PDB entry 8JZE | electron microscopy, 2.99 A resolution | chains f and b of the 27 polymer chains in the assembly

Chain f:
Name: Photosystem I PsaF
Chain sequence (184 residues; numbered 72 to 255; the number before each row is that of its first residue):
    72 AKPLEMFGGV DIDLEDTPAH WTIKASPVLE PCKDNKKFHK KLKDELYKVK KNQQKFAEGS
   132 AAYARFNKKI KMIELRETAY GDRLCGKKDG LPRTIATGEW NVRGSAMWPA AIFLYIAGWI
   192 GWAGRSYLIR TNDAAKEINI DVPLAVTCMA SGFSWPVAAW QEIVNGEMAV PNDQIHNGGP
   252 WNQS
Disulfide bonds: C103-C156
Ion coordination: chlorophyll a Mg near T168 (its only coordinating residue here)
Residues lining bound ligands:
  - beta-carotene (BCR), molecule 1: A167, T168, G169, M178, G189, G192, W193, R196, W226, A230, M239
  - beta-carotene (BCR), molecule 2: P180, I183, F184, I187, I191
  - chlorophyll a (CLA), molecule 1: W92, T93, T168, G169, E170, W171, M178
  - chlorophyll a (CLA), molecule 2: A167, W171, M178, A181, L185
  - chlorophyll a (CLA), molecule 3: P180, A181, F184, L185, A188, G189, I191, G192, W226
  - chlorophyll a (CLA), molecule 4: I183, Y186, I187
  - chlorophyll a (CLA), molecule 5: I187, W190, I191, A194, M220, A221
  - chlorophyll a (CLA), molecule 6: W190, A221, F224
  - chlorophyll a (CLA), molecule 7: I191, G192, A194, G195, R196, Y198, L199, A216, M220
  - chlorophyll a (CLA), molecule 8: G195, Y198, L199, E208, I211
  - chlorophyll a (CLA), molecule 9: V217, M220, A221
  - chlorophyll a (CLA), molecule 10: F224, S225, P227, V228, Q232
  - chlorophyll a (CLA), molecule 11: W231, I234, N243

Chain b:
Name: Photosystem I PsaB
Chain sequence (663 residues; each row starts with the number of its first residue):
    35 GRCASSRYLQ VLGSIHDIEC GFGIDNTLSL NLQIFTAHWG HLTIILIWVS SNLYHIASNA
    95 NYSLWVKNPI PSMPIAHNIW DPHFTNSTST PYSHTIITTI LIAYSGIYNQ LYTSGFNTIN
   155 QIYKTTFTFS CLAVISILLA KIHINTHSEL LHKLASHTSQ IPSFFQLLYF LDVAISSVNI
   215 RFNFHTGILV GLFSIGYTGH LLDITIPASR APLIHTSPSY LTFFGGLKSN TSSLYLTDIA
   275 HHHLAIGIIS ILTGHLYSSF RAALGTYIRD ILYTSHLTHS IKSLHLALSL ILASCTPLTS
   335 TTAQHIYSLT PYFYLSYDHI YSTALYVHHS YITSFLAIAS HAHTAITLVR DWVAPLEQES
   395 SSKQIRIHTH KAAIISHLSW VSLWLGFHTL AVYSHNDTCI AFNSPSKQIL IEASNGQLIQ
   455 QASGKALYGT INSINNYNKS FDSFIHPISP GDLYVHHAIA LGLHITVLIL LKGGLEARGS
   515 KLMPDKMEHS FGFSCDGPGR GGTCDISAWD SFYLATFWML NSNAWISFYF HYKHLTPRQF
   575 SESSTYLESW FRDYLWFNST PLIHGYSTLG ANDLSVQSWS FLLTHLAWAS GFMFLISWRG
   635 YWQELIDIIL YIHLKTPILI NLWNGDIYTP LALSIVQARF IGLVHFSTGL ILTYPPFIIG
   695 ATS
Ion coordination: 4Fe-4S cluster Fe: C529, C538 (shared with 2 residues of chain a)
Residues lining bound ligands:
  - beta-carotene (BCR), molecule 1: G74, H75, T77, I78, I171
  - beta-carotene (BCR), molecule 2: I229, I282, I285, L286, H289, L298
  - beta-carotene (BCR), molecule 3: V610, W613, S614, L617, W636, L639, I640, I643
  - beta-carotene (BCR), molecule 4: T650, I652, L653
  - chlorophyll a (CLA), molecule 1: S39, Y42, L43, I640, I643, L644, H647, L653, W657, Y662, P664, L665, L667
  - chlorophyll a (CLA), molecule 2: L43, L617, L620, A621, S624, M627, F628, L667, F674, I675, V678, H679, T682
  - chlorophyll a (CLA), molecule 3: L46, G47, S48, I49, H50, D51, H319, L322, L326, F369, I372, A373, A376, H377, I380, R384, F525, W543, F546, F674, V678, T682, L686
  - chlorophyll a (CLA), molecule 4: I49, H50, I52, Q67, A71, H75, I78
  - chlorophyll a (CLA), molecule 5: H50, I52, I68, A71, H72, H75, L76, I79, L318, H319, A321, L322, I325, L326, C329
  - chlorophyll a (CLA), molecule 6: H50, H75, I78, I79, W82, I366, F369, L370
  - chlorophyll a (CLA), molecule 7: F69, W73, L173, I176, H177, T180, H181, A208, I209
  - chlorophyll a (CLA), molecule 8: F69, H72, W73, L76, A208, I209, S211, I214, R215, F218, H219, I222, L223, V224, F227, L332
  - chlorophyll a (CLA), molecule 9: I78, I81, W82, S84, S85, Y88, H89, N93, H111, N112, W114
  - chlorophyll a (CLA), molecule 10: W82, N86, H89, I90, A110, H111, L135, I136, A137, Y138, S139, I141, V610, Q611, L686
  - chlorophyll a (CLA), molecule 11: W82, N86, Y138, S139, I141, A358, L359, V361, H362, Y365, I366, F369, I685, L686, Y688, P689, I692
  - chlorophyll a (CLA), molecule 12: W82, N86, S139, G140, I141, Q144, L332, T333, T336, I340, Y346, L359, H362, H363, I366, L370
  - chlorophyll a (CLA), molecule 13: H111, N112, I113, W114, D115, P116, H117, F118, L135, S609, V610, W613
  - chlorophyll a (CLA), molecule 14: Q144, T147, S148, L223, V224, F227, S228, Y231, L268, I273, H276, H277, I280, L332, T335, T336, H339, I340, P345, Y346
  - chlorophyll a (CLA), molecule 15: S148, G149, F150, Q155, T159, T162, F227, G230, Y231, G233, H234, D237, I238
  - chlorophyll a (CLA), molecule 16: I169, L172, I176
  - chlorophyll a (CLA), molecule 17: N217, F218, I222, L226, I285, G288, H289, Y291, S293, F294, L298
  - chlorophyll a (CLA), molecule 18: I229, G230, T232, G233, L236, D237, H249, T250, L255, L278
  - chlorophyll a (CLA), molecule 19: P252, L255, T256, F257, H275, L278, A279, I282, I283
  - chlorophyll a (CLA), molecule 20: T256, F257, G259, G260, L268, D272, I273, H275, H276, A279, I280, I283, H339, L343, L461, F475, F478
  - chlorophyll a (CLA), molecule 21: L286, T287, H289, L290, A297, L298, G299, T300
  - chlorophyll a (CLA), molecule 22: L290, T300, D304, I305, T308
  - chlorophyll a (CLA), molecule 23: Y365, T423, L424, Y427, V489, A492, L495, N555, A558, W559, F562, L581, W584, F585, L589, S593, I597, F615, H619, W622, F680, L684, T687, Y688, F691
  - chlorophyll a (CLA), molecule 24: K397, R400, I401, T403, H404, I408, H411, L505
  - chlorophyll a (CLA), molecule 25: A407, H411, W414
  - chlorophyll a (CLA), molecule 26: I408, H411, L412, W414, V415, A494, L497, H498, V501, L505
  - chlorophyll a (CLA), molecule 27: S410, H411, S413, W414, L417, F421
  - chlorophyll a (CLA), molecule 28: S413, S416, L417, G420, F421, L424, L495, I499, L502, I503, L548, F551, W552
  - chlorophyll a (CLA), molecule 29: W414, L417, W418, F421, H422
  - chlorophyll a (CLA), molecule 30: W414, V415, W418, L419, I445, E446, A447, S448, N449, G450, I482, L487, H490, H491, A494, H498
  - chlorophyll a (CLA), molecule 31: L424, S428, D431, L495, F551, W552, N555, W559, L581, F585, L589, W622, F680, L684
  - chlorophyll a (CLA), molecule 32: A425, V426, S428, H429, T432, C433, F436, K441, I443
  - chlorophyll a (CLA), molecule 33: S448, N449, L452
  - chlorophyll a (CLA), molecule 34: F585, L589, W590
  - chlorophyll a (CLA), molecule 35: W613, L616, L617, H619, L620, W622, A623, F626
  - chlorophyll a (CLA), molecule 36: L620, A623, S624, F626, M627, I630, S631, Y635, W636, L639
  - chlorophyll a (CLA), molecule 37: I643, I646, H647, T650, L653
  - chlorophyll a (CLA), molecule 38: Y645, I646, K649, T650, P651
  - chlorophyll a (CLA), molecule 39: T650, P651, I652, L653
  - Diadinoxanthin (DD6; (3S,3'R,5R,6S,7cis)-7',8'-didehydro-5,6-dihydro-5,6-epoxy-beta,beta-carotene-3,3'-diol): L76, I79, W82, V83, F218, I222, L223, L226, F227
  - phylloquinone (PQN): Y42, M627, F628, S631, W632, R633, W636, I640, L665, A666, L667, A672
  - 4Fe-4S cluster (SF4): S528, C529, G531, P532, T537, C538, W632, I669, R673

Chain f / chain b interface:
Pairs across the interface - 76 pairs, chain f then chain b:
  A72(f) with Y462(b), hydrogen bond (backbone-side chain); Y471(b), hydrophobic; N472(b)
  P74(f) with Y462(b), hydrophobic
  E76(f) with N472(b)
  M77(f) with Y462(b), hydrophobic; I465(b), hydrophobic; K473(b); S474(b); F475(b), hydrogen bond (backbone-backbone)
  F78(f) with G458(b); L461(b), hydrophobic; F475(b), hydrophobic; D476(b); I479(b), hydrophobic
  V81(f) with I479(b)
  D82(f) with Q455(b)
  I83(f) with Q455(b); G458(b); K459(b); I479(b), hydrophobic
  D84(f) with Q455(b), hydrogen bond (backbone-side chain)
  L85(f) with K459(b); Y462(b), hydrophobic
  E86(f) with K459(b)
  D87(f) with K459(b), salt bridge
  V99(f) with E446(b)
  L100(f) with E446(b)
  K112(f) with E576(b), salt bridge
  E116(f) with N437(b); S438(b); P439(b); S440(b)
  K119(f) with N437(b), hydrogen bond
  V120(f) with N437(b)
  R147(f) with S438(b); S440(b); K441(b)
  Y151(f) with S440(b)
  K159(f) with R572(b)
  D160(f) with R572(b), salt bridge; S575(b); E576(b)
  L162(f) with P439(b); Q442(b); L444(b), hydrophobic
  P163(f) with S440(b); L444(b)
  R164(f) with L444(b); E446(b), salt bridge; P484(b)
  T165(f) with L444(b), hydrogen bond (backbone-backbone); I445(b); E446(b), hydrogen bond (backbone-backbone)
  A167(f) with I445(b), hydrophobic
  T168(f) with S448(b)
  H247(f) with K515(b), hydrogen bond
  N248(f) with A406(b)
  G250(f) with K405(b), hydrogen bond (backbone-side chain); G513(b); S514(b); K515(b)
  P251(f) with R512(b); G513(b); P518(b)
  W252(f) with W386(b); E391(b); I399(b); H402(b); R512(b), hydrogen bond (backbone-side chain); M521(b)
  N253(f) with A388(b); P389(b), hydrogen bond (side chain-backbone); L390(b), hydrogen bond (side chain-backbone); E391(b)
  Q254(f) with L390(b)
Interface residues without a listed pair, chain f (40 interface residues in all): K73, G79, I94, L113, G249
Interface residues without a listed pair, chain b (45 interface residues in all): T403, I443, Q454

Overview:
Chain f and chain b form an interface of 40 and 45 residues respectively; the contacts include 11 hydrogen
bonds and 4 salt bridges. Among the polar pairs are D87(f)-K459(b), K112(f)-E576(b) and D160(f)-R572(b). 6
chlorophyll a molecules are bound between chain f and chain b.
Here chain f is Photosystem I PsaF and chain b is Photosystem I PsaB. Entry 8JZE (PSI-AcpPCI supercomplex from
Symbiodinium) was determined by electron microscopy together with 8JW0 and 8JZF from the same study.
